Entry 7S47 (X-ray diffraction, 2.00 A resolution); this record covers chains A and B.

Chain A:
Protein: Integrin beta-5, Isoform 2 of Serine/threonine-protein kinase PAK 4 chimera
Source organism: Homo sapiens
Notes: EC 2.7.11.1
UniProt: chimeric construct of P18084, O96013-2: residues 230-261 from P18084 (ITB5_HUMAN) positions 743-774 (UniProt number = residue number + 513); residues 274-591 from O96013-2 positions 109-426 (UniProt number = residue number - 165)
Chain sequence (383 residues; numbered 209 to 591; the number before each row is that of its first residue):
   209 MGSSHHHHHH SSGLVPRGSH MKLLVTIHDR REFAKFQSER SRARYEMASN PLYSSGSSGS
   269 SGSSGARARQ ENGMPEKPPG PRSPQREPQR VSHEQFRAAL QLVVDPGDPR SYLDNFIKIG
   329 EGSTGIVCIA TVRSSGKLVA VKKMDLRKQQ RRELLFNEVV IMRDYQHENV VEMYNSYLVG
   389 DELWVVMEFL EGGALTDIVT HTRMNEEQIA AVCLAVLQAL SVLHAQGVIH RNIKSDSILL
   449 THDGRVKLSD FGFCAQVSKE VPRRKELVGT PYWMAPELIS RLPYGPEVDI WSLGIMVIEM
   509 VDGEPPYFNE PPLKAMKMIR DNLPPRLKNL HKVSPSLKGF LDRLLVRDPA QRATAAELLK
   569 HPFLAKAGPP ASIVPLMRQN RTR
Disordered / not traced: 209-299, 590-591
Construct notes: initiating methionine (209); expression tag (210-229); engineered mutation Asn-440 (Asp275 in O96013-2), Glu-474 (Ser309 in O96013-2)
Small-molecule neighbours: AMP-PNP (ANP; phosphoaminophosphonic acid-adenylate ester): Ile-327, Val-335, Ala-348, Met-395, Glu-396, Phe-397, Leu-398, Leu-447
What the authors report for this chain:
  - mutagenesis - Q358A: unchanged binding to Integrin beta-5, Isoform 2 of Serine/threonine-protein kinase PAK 4 chimera (chain A)

Chain B:
Protein: Integrin beta-5
Source organism: Homo sapiens
UniProt: P18084 (ITB5_HUMAN); residue numbers follow UniProt; this construct covers 743-774
Chain sequence (32 residues; each row starts with the number of its first residue):
   743 KLLVTIHDRR EFAKFQSERS RARYEMASNP LY
Disordered / not traced: 743-762, 769-774
What the authors report for this chain:
  - mutagenesis - R765E: unchanged binding to Integrin beta-5, Isoform 2 of Serine/threonine-protein kinase PAK 4 chimera (chain A)

Interface between chain A and chain B:
Pairs across the interface (29; chain A residue first):
  Glu-329(A) with Tyr-766(B), hydrogen bond
  Gly-330(A) with Tyr-766(B)
  Ser-331(A) with Tyr-766(B); Glu-767(B), hydrogen bond
  Thr-404(A) with Arg-765(B)
  Asn-440(A) with Glu-767(B), hydrogen bond
  Lys-442(A) with Arg-765(B), hydrogen bond (side chain-backbone); Glu-767(B), salt bridge
  Ser-443(A) with Arg-765(B), hydrogen bond
  Asp-444(A) with Arg-765(B), salt bridge
  Asp-458(A) with Glu-767(B)
  Phe-461(A) with Glu-767(B)
  Leu-475(A) with Met-768(B)
  Val-476(A) with Met-768(B)
  Gly-477(A) with Glu-767(B); Met-768(B), hydrogen bond (backbone-backbone)
  Thr-478(A) with Arg-765(B); Tyr-766(B); Glu-767(B)
  Pro-479(A) with Tyr-766(B)
  Tyr-480(A) with Arg-763(B); Ala-764(B)
  Trp-481(A) with Arg-765(B)
  Glu-507(A) with Arg-765(B), salt bridge
  Glu-512(A) with Arg-763(B), salt bridge
  Phe-516(A) with Arg-763(B), hydrogen bond (backbone-backbone); Arg-765(B)
  Asn-517(A) with Arg-763(B), hydrogen bond
  Met-524(A) with Met-768(B), hydrophobic
Other interface residues (no listed pair), chain A (27 interface residues in all): Gln-358, Thr-408, Met-482, Glu-518, Leu-521
From the paper, about this interface:
  - residue pairs: Ser-331(A)/Glu-767(B), Asn-440(A)/Glu-767(B), Lys-442(A)/Glu-767(B), Glu-512(A)/Arg-763(B)
  - hot spots on chain A (mutagenesis) - D444A, M482K: decreased binding to Integrin beta-5 (chain B)

Overview:
27 residues of chain A face 6 of chain B across their interface, with 8 hydrogen bonds and 4 salt bridges.
Among the polar pairs are Lys-442(A)/Glu-767(B), Asp-444(A)/Arg-765(B) and Glu-507(A)/Arg-765(B). The paper
describes contacts between Ser-331(A) and Glu-767(B), Asn-440(A) and Glu-767(B) and Lys-442(A) and Glu-767(B)
among others. From the paper: D444A and M482K of chain A reduce binding to Integrin beta-5 (chain B); Q358A of
chain A leaves binding to Integrin beta-5, Isoform 2 of Serine/threonine-protein kinase PAK 4 chimera (chain
A) unchanged.
Here chain A is Integrin beta-5, Isoform 2 of Serine/threonine-protein kinase PAK 4 chimera and chain B is
Integrin beta-5, both from Homo sapiens. Entry 7S47 (Integrin beta5(743-774)-linker-PAK4cat(D440N/S474E)) was
determined by X-ray diffraction (same publication as 7S46 and 7S48).
